2G9U - chain A; structure by X-ray diffraction, 2.15 A resolution.

== Chain A ==
Molecule: Glycogen phosphorylase, muscle form
Source organism: Oryctolagus cuniculus
Notes: EC 2.4.1.1
UniProtKB: P00489 (PHS2_RABIT); numbering as in UniProt (aligned over 1-842)
Amino-acid sequence (842 residues; each row starts with the number of its first residue):
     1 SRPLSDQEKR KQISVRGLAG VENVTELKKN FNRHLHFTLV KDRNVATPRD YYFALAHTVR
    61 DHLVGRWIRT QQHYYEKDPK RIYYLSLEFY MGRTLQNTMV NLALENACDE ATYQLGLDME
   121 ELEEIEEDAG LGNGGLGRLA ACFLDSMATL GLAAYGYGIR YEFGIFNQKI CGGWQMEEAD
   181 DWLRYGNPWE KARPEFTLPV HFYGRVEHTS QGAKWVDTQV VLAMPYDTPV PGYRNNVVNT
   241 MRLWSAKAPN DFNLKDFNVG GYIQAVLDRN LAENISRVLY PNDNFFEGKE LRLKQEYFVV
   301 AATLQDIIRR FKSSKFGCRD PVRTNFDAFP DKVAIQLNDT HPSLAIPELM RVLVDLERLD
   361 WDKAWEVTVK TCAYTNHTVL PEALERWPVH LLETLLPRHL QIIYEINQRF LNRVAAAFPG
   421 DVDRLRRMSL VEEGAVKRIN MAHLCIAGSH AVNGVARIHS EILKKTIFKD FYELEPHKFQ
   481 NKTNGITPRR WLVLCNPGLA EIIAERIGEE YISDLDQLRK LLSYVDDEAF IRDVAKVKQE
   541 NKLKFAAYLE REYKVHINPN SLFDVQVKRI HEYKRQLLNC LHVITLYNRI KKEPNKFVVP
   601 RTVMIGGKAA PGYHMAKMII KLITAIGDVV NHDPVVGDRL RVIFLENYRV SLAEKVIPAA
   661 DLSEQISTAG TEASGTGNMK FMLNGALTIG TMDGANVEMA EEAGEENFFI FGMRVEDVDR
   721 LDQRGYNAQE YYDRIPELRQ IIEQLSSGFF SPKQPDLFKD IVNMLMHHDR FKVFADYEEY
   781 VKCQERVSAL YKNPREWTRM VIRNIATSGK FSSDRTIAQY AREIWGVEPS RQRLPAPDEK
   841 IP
Disordered / not traced: 1-13, 255-260, 283-287, 315-323, 837-842
Differences from the reference sequence: modified residue (680)
Modified residues: K680 ((2S)-2-amino-6-[[3-hydroxy-2-methyl-5-(phosphonooxymethyl)pyridin-4-yl]methylideneamino]hexanoic acid; LLP)
Residues lining bound ligands: G27 ((3R,4R,5R)-5-(hydroxymethyl)-1-(3-phenylpropyl)piperidine-3,4-diol): G135, L136, L139, N282, H377, T378, L380, A383, V455, N484, R569, H571, Y573, E672, A673, S674, G675, T676
Curated features (UniProtKB/Swiss-Prot):
  - modified residue: S747 (Phosphoserine)

== In short ==
Chain A binds compound G27.
Chain A is Glycogen phosphorylase, muscle form (Oryctolagus cuniculus); the structure, The crystal structure
of glycogen phosphorylase in complex with (3R,4R,5R)-5-hydroxymethyl-1-(3-phenylpropyl)-piperidine-3,4-diol
and phosphate, was determined by X-ray diffraction (same publication as 2G9Q, 2G9R and 2G9V).
